4YYC - chain A; structure by X-ray diffraction, 1.56 A resolution.

# Chain A
Molecule: Putative trimethylamine methyltransferase
Organism: Rhizobium meliloti
UniProt: Q92P20 (Q92P20_RHIME); numbering as in UniProt (aligned over 1-524)
Sequence (525 residues; each row starts with the number of its first residue; numbering starts at 0):
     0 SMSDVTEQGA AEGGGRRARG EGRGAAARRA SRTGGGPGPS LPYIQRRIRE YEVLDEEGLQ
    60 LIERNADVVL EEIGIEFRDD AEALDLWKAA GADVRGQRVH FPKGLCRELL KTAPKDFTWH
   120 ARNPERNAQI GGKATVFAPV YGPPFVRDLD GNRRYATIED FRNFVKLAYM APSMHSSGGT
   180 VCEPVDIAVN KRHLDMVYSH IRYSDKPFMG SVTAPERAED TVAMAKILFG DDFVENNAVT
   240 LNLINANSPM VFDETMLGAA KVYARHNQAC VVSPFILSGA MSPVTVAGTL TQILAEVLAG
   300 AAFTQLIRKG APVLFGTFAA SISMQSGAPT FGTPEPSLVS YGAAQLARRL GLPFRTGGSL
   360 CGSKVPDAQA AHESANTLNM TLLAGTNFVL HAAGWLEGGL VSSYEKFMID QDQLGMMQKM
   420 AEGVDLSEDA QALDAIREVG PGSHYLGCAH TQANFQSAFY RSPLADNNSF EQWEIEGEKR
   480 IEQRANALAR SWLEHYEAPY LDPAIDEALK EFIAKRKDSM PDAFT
Not modelled in the structure: 0-34, 451-458, 522-524
Construct notes: expression tag (0)
Modified / non-standard residues: Mse-1 (selenomethionine); Mse-169, Mse-173, Mse-195, Mse-208, Mse-223, Mse-249, Mse-255, Mse-280, Mse-323, Mse-379, Mse-407, Mse-415, Mse-416, Mse-419, Mse-519 (selenomethionine; parent Met)

# Overview
Chain A is Putative trimethylamine methyltransferase (Rhizobium meliloti); the structure, Crystal structure of
trimethylamine methyltransferase from Sinorhizobium meliloti in complex with unknown ligand, was determined by
X-ray diffraction (same publication as 4ZNZ and 4TNN).
